8UY7 - chains A and B; structure by electron microscopy, 2.93 A resolution.

# Chain A (and B)
Protein: Magnesium-transporting ATPase, P-type 1
From: Escherichia coli
Notes: chain B of this document is another copy of the same molecule, construct and numbering; everything in this record applies to it too
UniProtKB: P0ABB8 (ATMA_ECOLI); residue numbers follow UniProt; this construct covers 1-898
Amino-acid sequence (904 residues; each row starts with the number of its first residue):
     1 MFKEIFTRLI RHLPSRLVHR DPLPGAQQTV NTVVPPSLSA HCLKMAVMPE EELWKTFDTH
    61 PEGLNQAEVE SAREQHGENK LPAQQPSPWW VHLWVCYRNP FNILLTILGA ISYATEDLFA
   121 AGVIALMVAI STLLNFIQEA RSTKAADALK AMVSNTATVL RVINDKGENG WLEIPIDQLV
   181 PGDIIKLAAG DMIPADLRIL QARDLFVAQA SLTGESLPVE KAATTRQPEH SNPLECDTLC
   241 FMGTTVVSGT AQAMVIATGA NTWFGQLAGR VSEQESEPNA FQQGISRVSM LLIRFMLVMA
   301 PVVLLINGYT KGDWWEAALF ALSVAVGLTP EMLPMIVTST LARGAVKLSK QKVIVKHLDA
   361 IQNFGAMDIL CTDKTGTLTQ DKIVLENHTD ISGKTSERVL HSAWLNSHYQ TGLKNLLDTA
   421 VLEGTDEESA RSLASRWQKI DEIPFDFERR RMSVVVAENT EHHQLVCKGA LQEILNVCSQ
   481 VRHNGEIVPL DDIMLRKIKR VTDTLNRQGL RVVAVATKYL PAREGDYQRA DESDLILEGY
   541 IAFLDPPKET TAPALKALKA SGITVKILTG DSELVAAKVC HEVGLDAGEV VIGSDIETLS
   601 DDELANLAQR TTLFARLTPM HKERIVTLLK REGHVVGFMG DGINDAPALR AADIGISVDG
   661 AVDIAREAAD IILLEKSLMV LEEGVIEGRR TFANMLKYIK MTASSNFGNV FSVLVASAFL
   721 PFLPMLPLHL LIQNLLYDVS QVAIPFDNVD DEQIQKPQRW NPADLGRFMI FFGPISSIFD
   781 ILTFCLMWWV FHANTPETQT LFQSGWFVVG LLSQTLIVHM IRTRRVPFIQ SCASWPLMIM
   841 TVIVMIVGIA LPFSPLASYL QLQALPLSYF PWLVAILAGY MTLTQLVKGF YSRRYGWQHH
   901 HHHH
Not modelled in the structure: 899-904
Sequence notes: expression tag (899-904)
Swiss-Prot annotation at these positions:
  - active site: Asp373 (4-aspartylphosphate intermediate)
  - binding site (Mg(2+)): Glu331, Asp641, Asp645, Asn709, Asn734, Asp738
Bound ions: Mg2+ site 1 near Asp191 (its only coordinating residue here); Mg2+ site 2: Asp204, Asp441; Mg2+ site 3 near Asn709 (its only coordinating residue here)
Reported in the primary citation:
  - self-association interface (contacts with another copy of this molecule); pairs are residue here / residue on that copy: Gln380-Gln380 (hydrogen bond), Lys382-Glu582, Asn387-Gln508 (hydrogen bond), Lys548-Glu549
  - catalytic residues: Glu215, Asp373 (citing earlier work)
  - mutagenesis - D373N: abolished catalytic activity
  - mutagenesis - E331A, D373N, D780A: abolished growth
  - mutagenesis - E215A, D441A, D738A: decreased growth
  - mutagenesis - D191A, T213A, E220A, D663A: unchanged growth
  - Mg2+ coordination: Asp191, Asp204, Asp441, Asn709
  - specificity-determining residues: Asp780 (by similarity / conservation)
  - mutagenesis - D780A: unchanged catalytic activity
  - mutagenesis - D441A: decreased catalytic activity

# Interface between chain A and chain B
Residue-residue contacts (22):
  Gln380(A) with Gln380(B), hydrogen bond; Pro547(B)
  Val384(A) with Leu544(B), hydrophobic; Pro547(B); Glu582(B)
  Leu385(A) with Leu385(B), hydrophobic; Gln508(B); Leu544(B), hydrophobic
  Glu386(A) with Gln508(B)
  Asn387(A) with Gln508(B), hydrogen bond
  Gln508(A) with Leu385(B); Glu386(B); Asn387(B), hydrogen bond
  Leu544(A) with Leu385(B), hydrophobic; Leu544(B), hydrophobic
  Pro546(A) with Pro546(B), hydrophobic
  Pro547(A) with Gln380(B); Val384(B)
  Glu549(A) with Gln380(B); Lys548(B)
  Glu582(A) with Lys382(B), salt bridge; Val384(B)
Also at the interface, not in a pair above, chain A (14 interface residues in all): Lys382, Leu510, Lys548
Also at the interface, not in a pair above, chain B (14 interface residues in all): Leu510, Glu549

# Overview
Chain A and chain B each contribute 14 residues to their interface, with 3 hydrogen bonds and 1 salt bridge.
Polar contacts include Glu582(A)-Lys382(B), Gln380(A)-Gln380(B) and Asn387(A)-Gln508(B). The paper reports
catalytic residues Glu215(A) and Asp373(A); E331A, D373N and D780A of chain A abolish growth; 10 substitutions
were tested in all.
Both chains are Magnesium-transporting ATPase, P-type 1 (Escherichia coli). Entry 8UY7 (Magnesium transporter
MgtA dimer from E. coli in 5 mM MgCl2) was determined by electron microscopy (same publication as 8UY8, 8UY9,
8UYA, 8UYB and 8UYC).
